PDB entry 4Q93 | X-ray diffraction, 2.10 A resolution | chain A

== Chain A ==
Molecule: Tyrosine--tRNA ligase, cytoplasmic
Organism: Homo sapiens
Notes: EC 6.1.1.1; fragment: mini TyrRS
UniProtKB: P54577 (SYYC_HUMAN); numbering as in UniProt (aligned over 1-364)
Chain sequence (372 residues; numbered 1 to 372; the number before each row is that of its first residue):
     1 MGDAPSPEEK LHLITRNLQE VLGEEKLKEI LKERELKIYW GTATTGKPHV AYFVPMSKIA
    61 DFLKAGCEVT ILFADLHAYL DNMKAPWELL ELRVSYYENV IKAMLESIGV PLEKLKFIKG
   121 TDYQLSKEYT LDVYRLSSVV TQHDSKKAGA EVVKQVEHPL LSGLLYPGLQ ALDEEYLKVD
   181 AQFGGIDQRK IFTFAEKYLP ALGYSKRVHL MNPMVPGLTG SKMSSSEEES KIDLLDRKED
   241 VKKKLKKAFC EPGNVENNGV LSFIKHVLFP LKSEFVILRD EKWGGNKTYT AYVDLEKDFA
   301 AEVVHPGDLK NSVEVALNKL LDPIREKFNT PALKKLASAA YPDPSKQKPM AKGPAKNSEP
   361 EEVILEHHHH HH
Disordered / not traced: 1-3, 221-229, 343-372
Construct notes: expression tag (365-372)
Swiss-Prot annotation at these positions:
  - motif: T44 to Y52 ('HIGH' region), K222 to S226 ('KMSKS' region), K242 to K247 (Nuclear localization signal)
  - binding site (L-tyrosine): Y39, Y166, Q170, D173, Q188
  - binding site (trans-resveratrol): Y39, Q170, D173
  - modified residue: M1 (N-acetylmethionine), G2 (N-acetylglycine), K197 (N6-acetyllysine), S205 (Phosphoserine), K206 (N6-acetyllysine)
Residues lining bound ligands: resveratrol (STL): Y39, G41, T42, A43, L72, A74, H77, V152, Y166, Q170, D173, Q182, I191
Reported in the primary citation:
  - conformationally variable residues (helix shift): P331 to P342
  - mutagenesis - Y341A: increased binding to PARP-1

== Overview ==
Chain A binds resveratrol. From UniProt: 5 L-tyrosine-binding residues and 3 trans-resveratrol-binding
residues. The paper reports that Y341A increases binding to PARP-1; conformational variability at P331.
Chain A is Tyrosine--tRNA ligase, cytoplasmic (Homo sapiens); the structure, Crystal structure of resveratrol
bound human tyrosyl tRNA synthetase, was determined by X-ray diffraction (same publication as 4QBT).
